PDB entry 1N33 | X-ray diffraction, 3.35 A resolution | chains A and D of the 23 polymer chains in the assembly

Chain A:
Molecule: 16S ribosomal RNA
Organism: Thermus thermophilus
Sequence (1522 nucleotides; numbered 0 to 1544 plus 19 insertion-coded residues; 42 numbers in that range are skipped by the numbering (no residue carries them; nothing is unmodelled there); the number before each row is that of its first residue; a row labelled like 190A-190L holds insertion residues (190A, then the next letters in order); numbering starts at 0):
     0 UUUGUUGGAG AGUUUGAUCC UGGCUCAGGG UGAACGCUGG CGGCGUGCCU AAGACAUGCA
    60 AGUCGUGCGG G
    73 CCGCGGGGUU UU
    88 ACUCCG
    95 UGGUC
   101 AGCGGCGGAC GGGUGAGUAA CGCGUGGGU
  129A G
   130 ACCUACCCGG AAGAGGGGGA CAACCCGGGG AAACUCGGGC UAAUCCCCCA UGUGGACCCG
   190 C
190A-190L CCCUUGGGGUGU
   191 GUCCAAAGGG CUUU
   216 GCCCGCUUCC GGAUGGGCCC GCGUCCCAUC AGCUAGUUGG UGGGGUAAUG GCCCACCAAG
   276 GCGACGACGG GUAGCCGGUC UGAGAGGAUG GCCGGCCACA GGGGCACUGA GACACGGGCC
   336 CCACUCCUAC GGGAGGCAGC AGUUAGGAAU CUUCCGCAAU GGGCGCAAGC CUGACGGAGC
   396 GACGCCGCUU GGAGGAAGAA GCCCUUCGGG GUGUAAACUC CUGAA
   442 CCCGGGACGA AACCCCCGAC GA
   474 GGGGACUGAC GGUACCGGG
   494 GUAAUAGCGC CGGCCAACUC CGUGCCAGCA GCCGCGGUAA UACGGAGGGC GCGAGCGUUA
   554 CCCGGAUUCA CUGGGCGUAA AGGGCGUGUA GGCGGCCUGG GGCGUCCCAU GUGAAAGACC
   614 ACGGCUCAAC CGUGGGGGAG CGUGGGAUAC GCUCAGGCUA GACGGUGGGA GAGGGUGGUG
   674 GAAUUCCCGG AGUAGCGGUG AAAUGCGCAG AUACCGGGAG GAACGCCGAU GGCGAAGGCA
   734 GCCACCUGGU CCACCCGUGA CGCUGAGGCG CGAAAGCGUG GGGAGCAAAC CGGAUUAGAU
   794 ACCCGGGUAG UCCACGCCCU AAACGAUGCG CGCUAGGUCU CUGGGUCU
   848 CCUGGGGGCC GAAGCUAACG CGUUAAGCGC GCCGCCUGGG GAGUACGGCC GCAAGGCUGA
   908 AACUCAAAGG AAUUGACGGG GGCCCGCACA AGCGGUGGAG CAUGUGGUUU AAUUCGAAGC
   968 AACGCGAAGA ACCUUACCAG GCCUUGACAU GCUAGG
 1003A G
  1004 AACCCGGGUG AAAGCCUGGG GUGCCCC
1030A-1030D GCGA
  1031 GGGGAGCCCU AGCACAGGUG CUGCAUGGCC GUCGUCAGCU CGUGCCGUGA GGUGUUGGGU
  1091 UAAGUCCCGC AACGAGCGCA ACCCCCGCCG UUAGUUGCCA GCGGUUCGGC CGGGCACUCU
  1151 AACGGGACUG CCCGCGAAA
  1171 GCGGGAGGAA GGAGGGGACG ACGUCUGGUC AGCAUGGCCC UUACGGCCUG GGCGACACAC
  1231 GUGCUACAAU GCCCACUACA AAGCGAUGCC ACCCGGCAAC GGGGAGCUAA UCGCAAAAAG
  1291 GUGGGCCCAG UUCGGAUUGG GGUCUGCAAC CCGACCCCAU GAAGCCGGAA UCGCUAGUAA
  1351 UCGCGGAUCA G
 1361A C
  1362 CAUGCCGCGG UGAAUACGUU CCCGGGCCUU GUACACACCG CCCGUCACGC CAUGGGAGCG
  1422 GGCUCUACCC GAAGUCGCCG GG
  1446 AGCCUACGGG
  1459 CAGGCGCCGA GGGUAGGGCC CGUGACUGGG GCGAAGUCGU AACAAGGUAG CUGUACCGGA
  1519 AGGUGCGGCU GGAUCACCUC CUUUCU
Not modelled in the structure: 0-4, 1535-1538
Ion coordination: Mg2+ site 1 near G21 (its only coordinating residue here); Mg2+ site 2 near G46 (its only coordinating residue here); Mg2+ site 3 near C48 (its only coordinating residue here); Mg2+ site 4 near A53 (its only coordinating residue here); Mg2+ site 5: C58, A59, U387; Mg2+ site 6: U62, G105; Mg2+ site 7: G69, G70, U98; Mg2+ site 8: G107, G324, A325, G326; Mg2+ site 9: A109, G331; Mg2+ site 10: A116, G117, G289; Mg2+ site 11: C121, G124, U125, G126, G236; Mg2+ site 12: C174, C175; 57 more Mg2+ sites not listed
Small-molecule neighbours: paromomycin (PAR): G1405, U1406, C1407, A1408, C1409, G1489, C1490, G1491, A1492, A1493, G1494, U1495, C1496
Reported in the primary citation:
  - conformationally variable residues (side-chain flip): G530

Chain D:
Protein: 30S ribosomal protein S4
Organism: Thermus thermophilus
UniProtKB: P80373 (RS4_THETH); residues 2-209 here correspond to UniProt positions 1-208 (UniProt number = residue number - 1)
Sequence (208 residues; row label = number of the first residue in the row):
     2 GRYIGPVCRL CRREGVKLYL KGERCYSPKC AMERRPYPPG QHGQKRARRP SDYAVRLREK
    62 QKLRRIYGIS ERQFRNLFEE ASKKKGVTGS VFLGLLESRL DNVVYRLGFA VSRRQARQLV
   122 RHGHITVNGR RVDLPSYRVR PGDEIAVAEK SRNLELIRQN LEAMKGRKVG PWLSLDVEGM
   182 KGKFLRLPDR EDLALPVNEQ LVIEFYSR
Ion coordination: Zn2+: Cys9, Cys12, Lys22, Cys26, Cys31

Chain A / chain D interface:
Pairs across the interface (113; chain A residue first):
  A8(A) with Arg57(D), base contact; Glu205(D), hydrogen bond to the base; Ser208(D), base contact; Arg209(D), hydrogen bond to the sugar
  A26(A) with Arg209(D), sugar contact
  G28(A) with Arg76(D), salt bridge to the phosphate
  C400(A) with Arg73(D), salt bridge to the phosphate
  C401(A) with Arg73(D), salt bridge to the phosphate; Asn77(D), hydrogen bond to the phosphate
  G402(A) with Gln74(D), hydrogen bond to the phosphate; Leu135(D), sugar contact; Ser137(D), hydrogen bond to the phosphate
  C403(A) with Arg3(D), salt bridge to the phosphate; Gln74(D), phosphate contact; Arg122(D), hydrogen bond to the sugar; Pro136(D), phosphate contact; Ser137(D), hydrogen bond to the phosphate
  U404(A) with Gly2(D), hydrogen bond to the base; Arg118(D), salt bridge to the phosphate; Arg122(D), phosphate contact
  U405(A) with Gly2(D), hydrogen bond to the base
  G406(A) with Ile5(D), sugar contact; Gln119(D), hydrogen bond to the sugar
  G407(A) with Ile5(D), phosphate contact; Arg115(D), salt bridge to the phosphate; Gln116(D), hydrogen bond to the phosphate; Gln119(D), hydrogen bond to the sugar
  A408(A) with Leu21(D), phosphate contact; Lys22(D), phosphate contact; Ser113(D), hydrogen bond to the phosphate; Arg115(D), phosphate contact; Gln116(D), hydrogen bond to the sugar
  G409(A) with Lys22(D), phosphate contact; Glu24(D), phosphate contact; Arg25(D), hydrogen bond to the phosphate
  G410(A) with Arg25(D), salt bridge to the phosphate; Lys30(D), salt bridge to the phosphate
  A411(A) with Arg25(D), salt bridge to the phosphate; Lys30(D), salt bridge to the phosphate
  A412(A) with Arg35(D), base contact
  G413(A) with Arg36(D), hydrogen bond to the base
  C418(A) with Gln42(D), sugar contact
  G425(A) with Tyr38(D), phosphate contact; Gln45(D), hydrogen bond to the phosphate
  G426(A) with Arg36(D), salt bridge to the phosphate; Tyr38(D), hydrogen bond to the phosphate; Gly41(D), phosphate contact; Gln42(D), sugar contact; Gln45(D), hydrogen bond to the phosphate
  U427(A) with Arg13(D), salt bridge to the phosphate; Arg36(D), salt bridge to the phosphate; Pro40(D), phosphate contact; Gly41(D), hydrogen bond to the phosphate
  G428(A) with Pro7(D), phosphate contact; Arg10(D), salt bridge to the phosphate; Arg13(D), phosphate contact; Arg36(D), sugar contact
  U429(A) with Arg10(D), phosphate contact; Arg25(D), base contact; Arg36(D), salt bridge to the phosphate
  A430(A) with Pro7(D), phosphate contact; Val8(D), hydrogen bond to the phosphate; Cys9(D), hydrogen bond to the phosphate; Arg10(D), phosphate contact
  C436(A) with Glu156(D), sugar contact
  U437(A) with Gln119(D), base contact; His123(D), sugar contact; His125(D), hydrogen bond to the sugar; Leu155(D), phosphate contact
  G438(A) with His123(D), sugar contact; His125(D), phosphate contact
  A439(A) with His123(D), salt bridge to the phosphate
  G490(A) with Arg132(D), salt bridge to the phosphate
  A496(A) with Gln119(D), base contact
  C508(A) with Arg209(D), salt bridge to the phosphate
  A509(A) with Ser52(D), hydrogen bond to the phosphate; Tyr54(D), phosphate contact; Ala55(D), sugar contact
  C511(A) with His43(D), hydrogen bond to the base; Arg49(D), sugar contact
  U512(A) with Gln42(D), base contact; His43(D), hydrogen bond to the sugar; Lys46(D), phosphate contact; Arg49(D), salt bridge to the phosphate
  G540(A) with Gln42(D), hydrogen bond to the sugar
  G541(A) with Gly41(D), sugar contact; Gln42(D), sugar contact
  G542(A) with Arg10(D), salt bridge to the phosphate; Arg14(D), hydrogen bond to the phosphate; Pro40(D), phosphate contact; Gly41(D), sugar contact
  C543(A) with Arg10(D), salt bridge to the phosphate; Arg14(D), salt bridge to the phosphate; Arg59(D), phosphate contact
  G544(A) with Leu58(D), phosphate contact; Arg59(D), salt bridge to the phosphate; Gln62(D), phosphate contact; Arg66(D), salt bridge to the phosphate
  C545(A) with Gln62(D), hydrogen bond to the phosphate; Arg65(D), salt bridge to the phosphate; Glu72(D), phosphate contact
  G546(A) with Ser71(D), phosphate contact; Glu72(D), hydrogen bond to the phosphate; Arg73(D), hydrogen bond to the phosphate
  A547(A) with Gly2(D), phosphate contact
  G616(A) with Arg141(D), salt bridge to the phosphate
  U619(A) with Arg122(D), base contact; Arg132(D), base contact; Val133(D), base contact; Asp134(D), hydrogen bond to the base; Leu135(D), base contact
  C620(A) with Leu135(D), base contact; Ser137(D), hydrogen bond to the base
Also at the interface, not in a pair above, chain A (50 interface residues in all): U5, G27, C419, C435, C613
Also at the interface, not in a pair above, chain D (69 interface residues in all): Tyr4, Gly6, Lys61, Lys84, Lys86, Gly87, Arg100, Val112, Tyr138, Leu157

Overview:
50 residues of chain A face 69 of chain D across their interface; the contacts include 33 hydrogen bonds and
26 salt bridges. Polar pairs include A8(A)-Glu205(D), U404(A)-Gly2(D) and U405(A)-Gly2(D). Ligands of chain A:
paromomycin. C58(A), A59(A) and U387(A) form the Mg2+ site 5. From the paper: conformational variability at
G530(A).
Here chain A is 16S ribosomal RNA and chain D is 30S ribosomal protein S4, both from Thermus thermophilus.
Entry 1N33 (Structure of the Thermus thermophilus 30S ribosomal subunit bound to codon and near-cognate
transfer rna anticodon ...) was determined by X-ray diffraction, deposited together with 1N32, 1N34 and 1N36.
